Entry 4OGE (X-ray diffraction, 2.20 A resolution); this record covers chain A.

Chain A:
Name: HNH endonuclease domain protein
Source organism: Actinomyces naeslundii
UniProtKB: J3F2B0 (J3F2B0_ACTNA); residue numbers follow UniProt; this construct covers 1-1101
Chain sequence (1101 residues; numbered 1 to 1101; the number before each row is that of its first residue):
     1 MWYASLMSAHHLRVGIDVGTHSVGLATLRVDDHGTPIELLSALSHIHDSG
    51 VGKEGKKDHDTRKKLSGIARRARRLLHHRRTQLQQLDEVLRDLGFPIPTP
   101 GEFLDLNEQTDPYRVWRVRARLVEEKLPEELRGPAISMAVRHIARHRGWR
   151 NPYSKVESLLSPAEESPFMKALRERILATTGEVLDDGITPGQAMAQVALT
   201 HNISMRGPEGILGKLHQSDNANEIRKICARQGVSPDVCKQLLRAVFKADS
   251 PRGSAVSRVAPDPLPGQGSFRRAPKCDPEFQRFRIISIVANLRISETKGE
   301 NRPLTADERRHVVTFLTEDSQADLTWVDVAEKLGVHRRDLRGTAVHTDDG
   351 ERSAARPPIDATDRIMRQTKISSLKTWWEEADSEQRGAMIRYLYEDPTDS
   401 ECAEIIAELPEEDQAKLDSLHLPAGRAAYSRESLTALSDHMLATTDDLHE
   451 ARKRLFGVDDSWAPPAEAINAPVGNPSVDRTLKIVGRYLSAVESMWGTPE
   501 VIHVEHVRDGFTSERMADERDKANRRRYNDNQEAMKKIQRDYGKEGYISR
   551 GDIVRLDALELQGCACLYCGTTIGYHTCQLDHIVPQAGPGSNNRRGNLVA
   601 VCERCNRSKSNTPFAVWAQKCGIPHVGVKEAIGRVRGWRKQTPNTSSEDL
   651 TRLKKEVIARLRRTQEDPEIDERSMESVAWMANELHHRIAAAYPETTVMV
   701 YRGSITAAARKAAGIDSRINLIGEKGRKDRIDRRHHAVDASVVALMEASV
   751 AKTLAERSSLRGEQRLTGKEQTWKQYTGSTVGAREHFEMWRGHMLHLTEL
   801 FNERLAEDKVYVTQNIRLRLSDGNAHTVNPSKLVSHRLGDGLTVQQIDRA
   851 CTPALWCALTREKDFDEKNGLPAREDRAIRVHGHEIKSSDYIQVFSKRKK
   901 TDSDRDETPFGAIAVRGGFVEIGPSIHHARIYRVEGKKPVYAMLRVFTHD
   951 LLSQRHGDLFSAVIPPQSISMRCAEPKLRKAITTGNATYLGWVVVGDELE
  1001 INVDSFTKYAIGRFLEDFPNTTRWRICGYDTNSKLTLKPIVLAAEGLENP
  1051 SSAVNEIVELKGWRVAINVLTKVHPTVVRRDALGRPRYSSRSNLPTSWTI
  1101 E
Disordered / not traced: 1-9, 49-64, 99-136, 171-224, 348-351, 643-645
Bound ions: Mg2+ site 1: Asp-17, Glu-505; Zn2+: Cys-566, Cys-569, Cys-602, Cys-605; Mg2+ site 2: Asp-581, Asn-606; Mg2+ site 3: Gln-586, Gly-588, Gly-590
Small-molecule neighbours:
  - spermidine (SPD), molecule 1: Ala-708, Lys-711, Ala-712, Leu-754, Arg-757, Ser-758, Arg-761, Trp-773, Lys-774
  - spermidine (SPD), molecule 2: Arg-817, Arg-819, Ser-821, Pro-924, Ser-925, Ile-926, His-927, Thr-948, Val-994
Curated features (UniProtKB/Swiss-Prot):
  - active site: Asp-17 (For RuvC-like nuclease domain), His-582 (Proton acceptor for HNH nuclease domain)
  - binding site (Mn(2+)): Asp-17, Glu-505, His-736
  - binding site (Zn(2+)): Cys-566, Cys-569, Cys-602, Cys-605
  - binding site (Mg(2+)): Asp-581, Gln-586, Gly-588, Gly-590, Asn-606
Reported in the primary citation:
  - Mg2+ coordination: Asp-581, Asn-606
  - catalytic residues: Asp-581, His-582, Asn-606

Summary:
Chain A binds spermidine. Asp-17 and Glu-505 coordinate Mg2+ site 1. Cys-566, Cys-569, Cys-602 and Cys-605
coordinate Zn2+. Curated annotation (UniProt) lists active-site residues Asp-17 and His-582, 3 Mn2+-binding
residues, 4 Zn2+-binding residues and 5 Mg2+-binding residues. The paper reports catalytic residues Asp-581,
His-582 and Asn-606; Mg2+ coordination by Asp-581 and Asn-606.
Chain A is HNH endonuclease domain protein (Actinomyces naeslundii); the structure, Crystal structure of the
Type II-C Cas9 enzyme from Actinomyces naeslundii, was determined by X-ray diffraction, deposited together
with 4OGC.
